5ETU - chains A and B of the 3 polymer chains in the assembly; structure by X-ray diffraction, 2.53 A resolution.

[Chain A]
Molecule: Cetuximab Fab light chain
From: Mus MUSCULUS, homo sapiens
Notes: antibody fragment or engineered binder
Chain sequence (213 residues; row label = number of the first residue in the row):
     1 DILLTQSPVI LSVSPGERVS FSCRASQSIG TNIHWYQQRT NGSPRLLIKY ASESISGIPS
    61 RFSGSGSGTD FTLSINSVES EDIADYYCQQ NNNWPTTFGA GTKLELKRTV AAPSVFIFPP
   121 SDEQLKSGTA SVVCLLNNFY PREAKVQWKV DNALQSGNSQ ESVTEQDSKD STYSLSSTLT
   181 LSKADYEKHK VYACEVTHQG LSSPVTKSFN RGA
Disulfide bonds: Cys-23/Cys-88, Cys-134/Cys-194

[Chain B]
Molecule: Cetuximab Fab heavy chain
From: Mus MUSCULUS, homo sapiens
Notes: antibody fragment or engineered binder
Chain sequence (220 residues; each row starts with the number of its first residue):
     1 QVQLKQSGPG LVQPSQSLSI TCTVSGFSLT NYGVHWVRQS PGKGLEWLGV IWSGGNTDYN
    61 TPFTSRLSIN KDNSKSQVFF KMNSLQSNDT AIYYCARALT YYDYEFAYWG QGTLVTVSAA
   121 STKGPSVFPL APSSKSTSGG TAALGCLVKD YFPEPVTVSW NSGALTSGVH TFPAVLQSSG
   181 LYSLSSVVTV PSSSLGTQTY ICNVNHKPSN TKVDKRVEPK
Not modelled in the structure: 134-137
Disulfide bonds: Cys-22/Cys-95, Cys-146/Cys-202

[How chain A and chain B interact]
Residue-residue contacts (59; chain A residue first):
  His-34(A) / Glu-105(B)
  Tyr-36(A) / Tyr-104(B)
  Tyr-36(A) / Glu-105(B)
  Tyr-36(A) / Phe-106(B)  hydrogen bond (side chain-backbone)
  Tyr-36(A) / Trp-109(B)
  Gln-38(A) / Gln-39(B)  hydrogen bond
  Gln-38(A) / Tyr-94(B)  hydrogen bond
  Ser-43(A) / Tyr-94(B)
  Ser-43(A) / Trp-109(B)
  Ser-43(A) / Gly-110(B)  hydrogen bond (side chain-backbone)
  Ser-43(A) / Gln-111(B)
  Pro-44(A) / Trp-109(B)  hydrogen bond (backbone-side chain)
  Leu-46(A) / Phe-106(B)
  Leu-46(A) / Ala-107(B)  hydrophobic
  Lys-49(A) / Leu-99(B)
  Tyr-50(A) / Asp-103(B)  hydrogen bond
  Tyr-87(A) / Gln-39(B)  hydrogen bond
  Tyr-87(A) / Leu-45(B)  hydrophobic
  Gln-89(A) / Tyr-104(B)  hydrogen bond (side chain-backbone)
  Gln-89(A) / Phe-106(B)
  Asn-91(A) / Tyr-104(B)
  Trp-94(A) / Trp-47(B)
  Trp-94(A) / Tyr-59(B)
  Trp-94(A) / Thr-61(B)
  Pro-95(A) / Asn-60(B)
  Thr-96(A) / Trp-47(B)
  Phe-98(A) / Leu-45(B)  hydrophobic
  Phe-116(A) / Ala-143(B)  hydrophobic
  Phe-118(A) / Leu-130(B)
  Phe-118(A) / Ala-131(B)
  Phe-118(A) / Ala-143(B)
  Ser-121(A) / Phe-128(B)
  Ser-121(A) / Pro-129(B)
  Asp-122(A) / Lys-220(B)  salt bridge
  Glu-123(A) / Phe-128(B)
  Glu-123(A) / Lys-215(B)  salt bridge
  Gln-124(A) / Phe-128(B)
  Gln-124(A) / Lys-149(B)
  Ser-131(A) / Leu-147(B)
  Ser-131(A) / Lys-149(B)
  Val-133(A) / Leu-130(B)  hydrophobic
  Leu-135(A) / Phe-172(B)  hydrophobic
  Leu-135(A) / Val-187(B)  hydrophobic
  Asn-137(A) / His-170(B)
  Asn-137(A) / Thr-189(B)
  Asn-138(A) / His-170(B)  hydrogen bond
  Gln-160(A) / Val-175(B)
  Gln-160(A) / Leu-176(B)  hydrogen bond (side chain-backbone)
  Gln-160(A) / Gln-177(B)
  Glu-161(A) / Val-175(B)
  Ser-162(A) / Phe-172(B)
  Ser-162(A) / Pro-173(B)  hydrogen bond (side chain-backbone)
  Ser-162(A) / Val-175(B)
  Val-163(A) / Pro-173(B)
  Thr-164(A) / Phe-172(B)
  Ser-174(A) / His-170(B)  hydrogen bond
  Ser-174(A) / Phe-172(B)
  Leu-175(A) / Phe-172(B)
  Ser-176(A) / Phe-172(B)
Interface residues without a listed pair, chain A (37 interface residues in all): Gly-42, Ile-55, Thr-129
Interface residues without a listed pair, chain B (40 interface residues in all): Glu-46, Gly-112, Ser-138, Thr-141, Leu-144, Thr-171, Ser-185

[Overview]
37 residues of chain A and 40 residues of chain B are in contact, with 12 hydrogen bonds and 2 salt bridges.
Among the polar pairs are Asp-122(A)/Lys-220(B), Glu-123(A)/Lys-215(B) and Tyr-36(A)/Phe-106(B).
Chain A is Cetuximab Fab light chain and chain B is Cetuximab Fab heavy chain, both from Mus MUSCULUS, homo
sapiens; the structure, Cetuximab Fab in complex with L5E meditope variant, was determined by X-ray
diffraction, deposited together with 5EUK, 5F88, 5FF6, 5I2I, 5IOP, 5IR1 and 7 further entries.
